Entry 1UMD (X-ray diffraction, 1.90 A resolution); this record covers chains B and D of the 4 polymer chains in the assembly.

== Chain B (and D) ==
Protein: 2-oxo acid dehydrogenase beta subunit
From: Thermus thermophilus
Notes: EC 1.2.4.4; chain D of this document is another copy of the same molecule, construct and numbering; everything in this record applies to it too
Reference sequence: Q5SLR3 (ODBB_THET8); numbering as in UniProt (aligned over 1-324)
Amino-acid sequence (324 residues; row label = number of the first residue in the row):
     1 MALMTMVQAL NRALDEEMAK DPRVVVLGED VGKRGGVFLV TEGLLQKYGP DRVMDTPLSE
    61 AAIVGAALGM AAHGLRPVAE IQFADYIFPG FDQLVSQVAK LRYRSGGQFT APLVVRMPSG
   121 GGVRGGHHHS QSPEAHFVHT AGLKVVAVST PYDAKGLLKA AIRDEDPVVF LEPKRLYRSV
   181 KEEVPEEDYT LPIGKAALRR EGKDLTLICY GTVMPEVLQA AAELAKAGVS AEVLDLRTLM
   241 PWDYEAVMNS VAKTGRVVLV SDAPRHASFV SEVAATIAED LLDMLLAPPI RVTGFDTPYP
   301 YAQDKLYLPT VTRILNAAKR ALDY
Not modelled in the structure: 1
Small-molecule neighbours: 2-oxo-4-methylpentanoic acid / thiamine diphosphate: E29, L58, E60, Q82, Y86, P89, H129

== Chain B / chain D interface ==
Contacting residue pairs - 94 pairs, chain B then chain D:
  F88(B) - F91(D)  hydrophobic
  F88(B) - D92(D)
  F88(B) - V95(D)  hydrophobic
  P89(B) - D92(D)
  F91(B) - F88(D)  hydrophobic
  F91(B) - F91(D)  hydrophobic
  F91(B) - H136(D)
  D92(B) - F88(D)
  D92(B) - P89(D)
  V95(B) - F88(D)  hydrophobic
  S96(B) - H128(D)  hydrogen bond
  K100(B) - H128(D)
  K100(B) - Q131(D)
  K100(B) - P298(D)
  Y103(B) - H127(D)
  Y103(B) - P298(D)  hydrophobic
  Y103(B) - P300(D)
  R104(B) - H127(D)
  H127(B) - Y103(D)
  H127(B) - R104(D)
  H128(B) - S96(D)  hydrogen bond
  H128(B) - K100(D)
  A135(B) - H139(D)
  H136(B) - F91(D)
  H136(B) - H136(D)  hydrogen bond
  H136(B) - H139(D)
  H136(B) - T140(D)
  V138(B) - H266(D)
  H139(B) - A135(D)
  H139(B) - H136(D)
  H139(B) - P264(D)
  H139(B) - H266(D)  hydrogen bond (side chain-backbone)
  H139(B) - A267(D)
  A141(B) - D296(D)
  A141(B) - T297(D)
  A141(B) - P298(D)
  M240(B) - H266(D)
  W242(B) - H266(D)  hydrogen bond
  P264(B) - H139(D)
  R265(B) - E272(D)
  R265(B) - E279(D)  salt bridge
  H266(B) - V138(D)
  H266(B) - H139(D)  hydrogen bond (backbone-side chain)
  H266(B) - M240(D)
  H266(B) - W242(D)  hydrogen bond
  H266(B) - E272(D)
  A267(B) - H139(D)
  A267(B) - A267(D)
  A267(B) - E272(D)  hydrogen bond (backbone-side chain)
  S271(B) - S271(D)
  S271(B) - E272(D)  hydrogen bond
  S271(B) - A275(D)
  E272(B) - R265(D)
  E272(B) - H266(D)
  E272(B) - A267(D)  hydrogen bond (side chain-backbone)
  E272(B) - S271(D)  hydrogen bond
  E272(B) - R291(D)  salt bridge
  A274(B) - A275(D)  hydrophobic
  A275(B) - S271(D)
  A275(B) - A274(D)  hydrophobic
  A275(B) - A275(D)
  A275(B) - R291(D)
  T276(B) - R291(D)  hydrogen bond
  A278(B) - A278(D)  hydrophobic
  A278(B) - P288(D)
  A278(B) - P289(D)
  E279(B) - R265(D)  salt bridge
  E279(B) - P288(D)
  E279(B) - P289(D)
  E279(B) - I290(D)
  E279(B) - R291(D)  salt bridge
  L282(B) - L282(D)  hydrophobic
  L282(B) - A287(D)
  L282(B) - P288(D)
  L282(B) - Y324(D)
  D283(B) - Y324(D)
  A287(B) - L282(D)
  P288(B) - A278(D)
  P288(B) - E279(D)
  P288(B) - L282(D)
  P289(B) - A278(D)
  P289(B) - E279(D)
  I290(B) - E279(D)
  R291(B) - E272(D)  salt bridge
  R291(B) - A275(D)
  R291(B) - T276(D)  hydrogen bond
  R291(B) - E279(D)  salt bridge
  D296(B) - A141(D)
  T297(B) - A141(D)
  P298(B) - K100(D)
  P298(B) - Y103(D)  hydrophobic
  P298(B) - A141(D)
  P300(B) - Y103(D)
  Y324(B) - D283(D)
Also at the interface, not in a pair above, chain B (45 interface residues in all): Q131, S132, T140, S268
Also at the interface, not in a pair above, chain D (45 interface residues in all): S132, S268

== In short ==
Chain B and chain D each contribute 45 residues to their interface; the contacts include 13 hydrogen bonds and
6 salt bridges. Polar pairs include R265(B)-E279(D), E272(B)-R291(D) and E279(B)-R291(D). Ligands of chain B:
2-oxo-4-methylpentanoic acid / thiamine diphosphate.
Chain B and chain D are both 2-oxo acid dehydrogenase beta subunit (Thermus thermophilus); the structure,
branched-chain 2-oxo acid dehydrogenase (E1) from Thermus thermophilus HB8 with 4-methyl-2-oxopentanoate as an
intermediate, was determined by X-ray diffraction together with 1UM9, 1UMB and 1UMC from the same study.
